Entry 7A6O (X-ray diffraction, 2.12 A resolution); this record covers chains A and B.

== Chain A ==
Molecule: von Willebrand factor
Organism: Homo sapiens
UniProt: L8E853 (L8E853_HUMAN); residue numbers follow UniProt; this construct covers 1262-1466
Chain sequence (205 residues; each row starts with the number of its first residue):
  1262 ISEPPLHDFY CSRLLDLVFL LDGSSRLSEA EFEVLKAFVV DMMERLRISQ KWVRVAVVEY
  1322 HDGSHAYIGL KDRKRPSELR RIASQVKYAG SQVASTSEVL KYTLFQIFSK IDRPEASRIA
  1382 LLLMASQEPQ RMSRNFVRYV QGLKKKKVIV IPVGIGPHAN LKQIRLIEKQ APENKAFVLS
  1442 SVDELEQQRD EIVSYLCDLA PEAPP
Disulfide bonds: C1272-C1458
From the paper describing this entry:
  - contacts within the chain: E1264-R1341 (hydrogen bond), H1268-E1305
  - disease-associated variants - H1268D, R1341Q: increased binding to LBD
  - disease-associated variants - H1268D, R1341Q: decreased stability
  - mutagenesis - H1268D, R1341Q: decreased stability

== Chain B ==
Molecule: VHH81 Nanobody fragment
Organism: Lama glama
Notes: antibody fragment or engineered binder
Chain sequence (128 residues; numbered 2 to 129; the number before each row is that of its first residue):
     2 EVQLVESGGG LVQPGGSLRL SCAASGRTFS YNPMGWFRQA PGKGRELVAA ISRTGGSTYY
    62 PDSVEGRFTI SRDNAKRMVY LQMNSLRAED TAVYYCAAAG VRAEDGRVRT LPSEYTFWGQ
   122 GTQVTVSS
Disulfide bonds: C23-C97

== Interface between chain A and chain B ==
Contacting residue pairs (20):
  P1265(A) - N75(B)
  P1266(A) - Y32(B)  hydrophobic
  P1266(A) - R54(B)
  H1268(A) - R54(B)
  H1268(A) - T55(B)
  D1269(A) - S53(B)
  D1269(A) - R54(B)  hydrogen bond (backbone-side chain)
  D1269(A) - T55(B)  hydrogen bond
  D1269(A) - E105(B)
  D1269(A) - G107(B)  hydrogen bond (backbone-backbone)
  F1270(A) - E105(B)
  Y1271(A) - S31(B)
  Y1271(A) - Y32(B)
  Y1271(A) - R54(B)
  Y1271(A) - E105(B)  hydrogen bond (backbone-backbone)
  S1273(A) - S31(B)
  R1274(A) - E105(B)  salt bridge
  R1308(A) - R28(B)
  R1308(A) - F30(B)  hydrogen bond (side chain-backbone)
  W1313(A) - R28(B)
Interface residues without a listed pair, chain A (15 interface residues in all): I1262, L1267, C1272, C1458, D1459
Interface residues without a listed pair, chain B (14 interface residues in all): T29, R78, D106, R108
Interface features reported in the paper:
  - specific contacts: I1262(A)-Y32(B), D1269(A)-R54(B), D1269(A)-T55(B), Y1271(A)-E105(B) (backbone contact), R1274(A)-E105(B) (salt bridge), R1308(A)-F30(B) (hydrogen bond)
  - epitope / paratope residues, chain A: I1262(A), D1269(A), Y1271(A), R1274(A), R1308(A)
  - epitope / paratope residues, chain B: F30(B), Y32(B), R54(B), T55(B), E105(B)

== Overview ==
The interface between chain A and chain B involves 15 residues on one side and 14 on the other, with 5
hydrogen bonds and 1 salt bridge. Polar pairs include R1274(A)-E105(B), D1269(A)-R54(B) and D1269(A)-T55(B).
The authors report contacts between I1262(A) and Y32(B), D1269(A) and R54(B) and D1269(A) and T55(B); a
backbone contact between Y1271(A) and E105(B); a salt bridge between R1274(A) and E105(B). From the paper:
H1268D and R1341Q of chain A increase binding to LBD; epitope/paratope residues I1262(A), D1269(A) and F30(B)
among others.
Here chain A is von Willebrand factor (Homo sapiens) and chain B is VHH81 Nanobody fragment (Lama glama).
Entry 7A6O (Crystal Structure of the Complex of the Recombinant Von Willebrand Factor AIM-A1 domain and VHH81
at ...) was determined by X-ray diffraction.
